Entry 6E7Y (electron microscopy, 3.57 A resolution); this record covers chains A and B of the 4 polymer chains in the assembly.

Chain A (and B):
Molecule: Mucolipin-1
From: Homo sapiens
Notes: chain B of this document is another copy of the same molecule, construct and numbering; everything in this record applies to it too
UniProtKB: Q9GZU1 (MCLN1_HUMAN); numbering as in UniProt (aligned over 1-580)
Sequence (580 residues; numbered 1 to 580; the number before each row is that of its first residue):
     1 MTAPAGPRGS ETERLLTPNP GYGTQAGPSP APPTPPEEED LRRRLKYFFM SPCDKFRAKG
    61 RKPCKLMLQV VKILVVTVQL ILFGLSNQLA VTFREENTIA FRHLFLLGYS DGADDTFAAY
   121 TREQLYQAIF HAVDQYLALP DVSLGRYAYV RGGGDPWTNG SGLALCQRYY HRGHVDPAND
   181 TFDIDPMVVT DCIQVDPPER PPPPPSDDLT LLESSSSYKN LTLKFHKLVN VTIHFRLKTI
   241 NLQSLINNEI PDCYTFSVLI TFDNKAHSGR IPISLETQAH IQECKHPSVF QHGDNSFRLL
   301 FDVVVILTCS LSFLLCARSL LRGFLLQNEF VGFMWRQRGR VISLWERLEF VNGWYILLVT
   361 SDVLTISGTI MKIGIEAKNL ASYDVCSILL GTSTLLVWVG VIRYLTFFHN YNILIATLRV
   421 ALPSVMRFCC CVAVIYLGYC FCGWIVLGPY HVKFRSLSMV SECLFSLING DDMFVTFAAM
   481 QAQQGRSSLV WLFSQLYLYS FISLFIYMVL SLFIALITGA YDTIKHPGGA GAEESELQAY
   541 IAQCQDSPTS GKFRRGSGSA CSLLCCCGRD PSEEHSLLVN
Not modelled in the structure: 1-37, 202-215, 527-580
UniProt features mapped onto this chain:
  - region: R42 to K62 (Interaction with phosphoinositides), L107 to T121 (Extracellular/lumenal pore loop), C565 to C567 (Required for palmitoylation and association with membranes)
  - motif: E11 to L16 (Dileucine motif), N469 to F474 (Selectivity filter), E573 to L578 (Dileucine internalization motif)
  - modified residue (Phosphoserine): S10, S557, S559
  - glycosylation: N230 (N-linked (GlcNAc...) asparagine)
  - natural variant: L106 (L106P: In ML4), R172 to N580 (deletion: In ML4 and LECD), C192 to N580 (deletion: In LECD), T232 (T232P: In ML4 and LECD), L259 (L259P: In LECD; uncertain significance), Q291 to N580 (deletion: In LECD), V331 (V331L: In a breast cancer sample), Q337 to N580 (deletion: In LECD), D362 (D362Y: In ML4), R403 (R403C: In ML4), F408 (deletion: In ML4), W444 to N580 (deletion: In LECD; uncertain significance), 3 further natural variant entries in UniProt
  - mutagenesis: L15 to L16 (No effect on localization to lysosomes), L15 (L15A: Abolishes localization to lysosomes and leads to expression at the cell membrane; when associated with A-577), R42 to R44 (Reduces PtdIns(4,5)P2 sensitivity), R44 to K46 (Abolishes interaction with PDCD6 and decreases formation of aberrant endosomes upon overexpression), R44 (R44A: Abolishes interaction with PDCD6), L45 (L45A: Abolishes interaction with PDCD6), Y47 to F49 (Abolishes interaction with PDCD6), R61 to K62 (Reduces PtdIns(3,5)P2 sensitivity), Y109 (Y109G: Abolishes formation and extrusion of tubulo-vesicular structures and decreases lysosomal exocytosis when overexpressed), S110 (S110C: Modulates ion conduction; when associoated with C-112 and C-113), D111 (D111Q: Modulates inhibition by Ca(2+) at different pH levels but does not abolish channel inward rectification; when associated with Q-114 and Q-115), G112 (G112C: Modulates ion conduction; when associoated with C-110 and C-113), 11 further mutagenesis entries in UniProt
Disulfide bonds: C166-C192, C253-C284
Residues lining bound ligands: PIO ([(2R)-2-octanoyloxy-3-[oxidanyl-[(1R,2R,3S,4R,5R,6S)-2,3,6-tris(oxidanyl)-4,5-diphosphonooxy-cyclohexyl]oxy-phosphoryl]oxy-propyl] octanoate): Y47, M50, K55, R61, K65, S319, R322, Y355

Interface between chain A and chain B:
Pairs across the interface - 112 pairs, chain A then chain B:
  T116(A) - D111(B)
  Y120(A) - I99(B)
  Y120(A) - A100(B)  hydrophobic
  Y120(A) - H103(B)
  Y120(A) - L104(B)
  T121(A) - L104(B)
  T121(A) - V142(B)
  T121(A) - L144(B)
  R122(A) - P140(B)
  R122(A) - V142(B)  hydrogen bond (backbone-backbone)
  R122(A) - S143(B)
  R122(A) - L144(B)
  Y170(A) - L242(B)  hydrophobic
  V175(A) - R146(B)  hydrogen bond (backbone-side chain)
  D176(A) - R146(B)
  P177(A) - A148(B)  hydrophobic
  P177(A) - K238(B)
  P177(A) - I240(B)  hydrophobic
  D180(A) - C284(B)
  D180(A) - K285(B)
  D180(A) - H286(B)
  D180(A) - P287(B)
  T181(A) - P287(B)
  F182(A) - I250(B)  hydrophobic
  F182(A) - P251(B)
  I184(A) - L242(B)  hydrophobic
  H226(A) - R146(B)
  A266(A) - F93(B)
  A266(A) - E96(B)
  A266(A) - Q243(B)  hydrogen bond (backbone-side chain)
  H267(A) - F93(B)
  H267(A) - L242(B)
  S268(A) - F93(B)
  S268(A) - E96(B)
  S268(A) - N97(B)  hydrogen bond (backbone-side chain)
  S268(A) - A100(B)
  S268(A) - Y147(B)
  G269(A) - A100(B)
  G269(A) - L144(B)
  I271(A) - L144(B)  hydrophobic
  S424(A) - L414(B)
  R427(A) - N410(B)
  R427(A) - Y411(B)
  R427(A) - L414(B)
  F428(A) - L414(B)
  C430(A) - L405(B)
  C431(A) - L405(B)  hydrophobic
  C431(A) - I415(B)  hydrophobic
  V434(A) - W398(B)
  V434(A) - V401(B)  hydrophobic
  I435(A) - I402(B)  hydrophobic
  G438(A) - L395(B)
  Y439(A) - L395(B)
  F441(A) - L80(B)  hydrophobic
  F441(A) - W398(B)
  C442(A) - G391(B)  hydrogen bond (side chain-backbone)
  W444(A) - G84(B)
  W444(A) - L85(B)
  W444(A) - Q88(B)
  I445(A) - L80(B)  hydrophobic
  I445(A) - S387(B)
  I445(A) - G391(B)
  V446(A) - S387(B)
  V446(A) - I388(B)  hydrophobic
  P449(A) - N87(B)
  P449(A) - V91(B)
  Y450(A) - D384(B)  hydrogen bond
  R455(A) - Q88(B)
  R455(A) - T92(B)
  R455(A) - E95(B)  salt bridge
  G470(A) - N469(B)
  G470(A) - G470(B)
  D471(A) - D471(B)
  D472(A) - D471(B)  hydrogen bond (backbone-side chain)
  M473(A) - S466(B)
  M473(A) - N469(B)
  M473(A) - D471(B)  hydrogen bond (backbone-side chain)
  F474(A) - E462(B)
  F474(A) - C463(B)  hydrophobic
  F474(A) - S466(B)
  F474(A) - D471(B)
  F474(A) - D472(B)
  F477(A) - E462(B)
  Q481(A) - S458(B)  hydrogen bond (side chain-backbone)
  Q481(A) - M459(B)
  Q481(A) - E462(B)  hydrogen bond
  R486(A) - E276(B)  salt bridge
  S487(A) - D384(B)  hydrogen bond
  L489(A) - I388(B)  hydrophobic
  V490(A) - D384(B)
  W491(A) - S458(B)
  F493(A) - T392(B)
  Q495(A) - E462(B)  hydrogen bond
  Y499(A) - S461(B)
  Y499(A) - E462(B)
  I502(A) - F465(B)  hydrophobic
  Y507(A) - F465(B)
  Y507(A) - I468(B)
  Y507(A) - L510(B)  hydrophobic
  Y507(A) - F513(B)
  S511(A) - F513(B)
  S511(A) - I514(B)
  S511(A) - I517(B)
  L512(A) - T417(B)
  L512(A) - L418(B)  hydrophobic
  L512(A) - I517(B)  hydrophobic
  I514(A) - I514(B)  hydrophobic
  A515(A) - T518(B)
  A515(A) - Y521(B)
  L516(A) - L414(B)  hydrophobic
  L516(A) - Y521(B)
  G519(A) - K525(B)
Interface residues without a listed pair, chain A (70 interface residues in all): E123, H174, A178, F225, N264, K265, R270, S456, V475, A478, I506, M508
Interface residues without a listed pair, chain B (80 interface residues in all): T77, I81, D141, T239, S244, L275, L390, T394, L422, V425, K453

Overview:
70 residues of chain A and 80 residues of chain B are in contact; the contacts include 12 hydrogen bonds and 2
salt bridges. Polar pairs include R455(A)-E95(B), R486(A)-E276(B) and V175(A)-R146(B). Bound to chain A:
compound PIO.
Chain A and chain B are both Mucolipin-1 (Homo sapiens); the structure, cryo-EM structure of human TRPML1 with
PI45P2, was determined by electron microscopy (same publication as 6E7P and 6E7Z).
